Entry 7NT5 (electron microscopy, 3.50 A resolution); this record covers chains B and N of the 14 polymer chains in the assembly.

Chain B:
Protein: Nucleoprotein
Source organism: Nipah virus
UniProt: Q9IK92 (NCAP_NIPAV); residues 1-532 here = UniProt positions 1-532
Sequence (554 residues; each row starts with the number of its first residue; numbers below 1 keep their minus sign (Met-21 is residue -21)):
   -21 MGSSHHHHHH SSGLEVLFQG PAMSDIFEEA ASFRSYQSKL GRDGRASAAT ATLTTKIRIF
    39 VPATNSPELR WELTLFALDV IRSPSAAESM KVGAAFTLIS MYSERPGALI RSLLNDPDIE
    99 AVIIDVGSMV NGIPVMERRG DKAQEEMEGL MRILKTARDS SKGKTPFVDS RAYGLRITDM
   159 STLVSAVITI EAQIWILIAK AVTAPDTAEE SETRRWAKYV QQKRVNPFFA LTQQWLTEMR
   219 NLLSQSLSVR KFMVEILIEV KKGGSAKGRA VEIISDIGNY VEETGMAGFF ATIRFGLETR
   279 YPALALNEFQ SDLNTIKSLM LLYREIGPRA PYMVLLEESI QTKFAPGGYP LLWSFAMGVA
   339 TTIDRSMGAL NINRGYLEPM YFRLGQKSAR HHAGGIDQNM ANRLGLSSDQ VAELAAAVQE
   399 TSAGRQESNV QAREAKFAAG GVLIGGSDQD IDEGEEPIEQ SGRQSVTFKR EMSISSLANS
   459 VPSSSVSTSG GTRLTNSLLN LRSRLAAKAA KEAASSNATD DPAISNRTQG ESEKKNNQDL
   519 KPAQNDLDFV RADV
Unresolved in the structure: -21 to 3, 399-532
Construct notes: initiating methionine (-21); expression tag (-20 to 0)
Curated features (UniProtKB/Swiss-Prot):
  - binding site (RNA): Lys178, Arg193, Tyr258, Arg352
  - natural variant: Thr30 (T30I: In strain: Isolate Malaysian flying-fox), Ser139 (S139R: In strain: Isolate NiV/MY/99/VRI-0626), Met345 (M345I: In strain: Isolate NiV/MY/99/VRI-0626), Ile429 (I429V: In strain: Isolate NiV/KHM/CSUR381), Gly432 (G432E: In strain: Isolate NiV/KHM/CSUR381), Asn457 (N457D: In strain: Isolate NiV/KHM/CSUR381), Ile502 (I502T: In strain: Isolate NiV/KHM/CSUR381), Glu511 (E511G: In strain: Isolate NiV/KHM/CSUR381), Leu518 (L518P: In strain: Isolate NiV/KHM/CSUR381), Ala521 (A521T: In strain: Isolate NiV/KHM/CSUR381)
From the paper describing this entry:
  - self-association interface (contacts with another copy of this molecule); pairs are residue here / residue on that copy: Phe267-Phe11 (hydrophobic contact)
  - binding site for the 78-nt RNA strand (chain N): Lys178 to Gln200, Tyr258, Gln319, Ser344 to Tyr354

Chain N:
Molecule: 78-nt RNA strand
Source organism: Escherichia coli BL21(DE3)
Sequence (78 nucleotides; numbered 1 to 78; the number before each row is that of its first residue):
     1 UUUUUUUUUU UUUUUUUUUU UUUUUUUUUU UUUUUUUUUU UUUUUUUUUU UUUUUUUUUU
    61 UUUUUUUUUU UUUUUUUU

Interface between chain B and chain N:
Residue-residue contacts (40; chain B residue first):
  Lys178(B) - U10(N)  salt bridge to the phosphate
  Lys178(B) - U11(N)  salt bridge to the phosphate
  Thr181(B) - U8(N)  hydrogen bond to the sugar
  Thr181(B) - U9(N)  sugar contact
  Ala182(B) - U9(N)  sugar contact
  Ser189(B) - U11(N)  phosphate contact
  Arg192(B) - U11(N)  salt bridge to the phosphate
  Arg192(B) - U12(N)  salt bridge to the phosphate
  Arg193(B) - U12(N)  salt bridge to the phosphate
  Arg193(B) - U13(N)  salt bridge to the phosphate
  Lys196(B) - U13(N)  sugar contact
  Gln199(B) - U13(N)  hydrogen bond to the base
  Gln199(B) - U14(N)  hydrogen bond to the base
  Gln200(B) - U13(N)  base contact
  Asn257(B) - U12(N)  base contact
  Tyr258(B) - U12(N)  base contact
  Tyr258(B) - U13(N)  hydrogen bond to the phosphate
  Gly263(B) - U8(N)  phosphate contact
  Gly263(B) - U9(N)  phosphate contact
  Met264(B) - U9(N)  phosphate contact
  Ala265(B) - U9(N)  hydrogen bond to the phosphate
  Arg272(B) - U10(N)  base contact
  Gln319(B) - U7(N)  hydrogen bond to the sugar
  Gln319(B) - U8(N)  hydrogen bond to the phosphate
  Ala323(B) - U7(N)  phosphate contact
  Ala323(B) - U8(N)  phosphate contact
  Pro324(B) - U8(N)  phosphate contact
  Gly325(B) - U6(N)  sugar contact
  Ser344(B) - U10(N)  hydrogen bond to the sugar
  Ser344(B) - U11(N)  hydrogen bond to the sugar
  Met345(B) - U10(N)  hydrogen bond to the base
  Ala347(B) - U10(N)  sugar contact
  Leu348(B) - U9(N)  sugar contact
  Leu348(B) - U10(N)  hydrogen bond to the sugar
  Asn349(B) - U9(N)  hydrogen bond to the sugar
  Arg352(B) - U8(N)  salt bridge to the phosphate
  Arg352(B) - U9(N)  salt bridge to the phosphate
  Tyr354(B) - U6(N)  hydrogen bond to the phosphate
  Tyr354(B) - U7(N)  hydrogen bond to the phosphate
  Tyr354(B) - U8(N)  hydrogen bond to the phosphate
Also at the interface, not in a pair above, chain B (30 interface residues in all): Ala195, Thr320, Gly326, Asn351
Also at the interface, not in a pair above, chain N (10 interface residues in all): U5

In short:
The interface between chain B and chain N involves 30 residues on one side and 10 on the other, with 15
hydrogen bonds and 8 salt bridges. Polar pairs include Gln199(B)-U13(N), Gln199(B)-U14(N) and
Met345(B)-U10(N). The paper reports a binding site for the 78-nt RNA strand (chain N) at Lys178(B), Tyr258(B)
and Gln319(B) among others; a self-association interface involving Phe267(B).
Here chain B is Nucleoprotein (Nipah virus) and chain N is a 78-nt RNA strand (Escherichia coli BL21(DE3)).
Entry 7NT5 (CryoEM structure of the Nipah virus nucleocapsid single helical turn assembly) was determined by
electron microscopy (same publication as 7NT6).
